6SXV - chain A; structure by X-ray diffraction, 1.40 A resolution.

== Chain A ==
Name: GH51 a-l-arabinofuranosidase
Source organism: Geobacillus stearothermophilus
Notes: EC 3.2.1.55
Reference sequence: Q9XBQ3 (IABF_GEOSE); residues 1-502 here = UniProt positions 1-502
Chain sequence (502 residues; each row starts with the number of its first residue):
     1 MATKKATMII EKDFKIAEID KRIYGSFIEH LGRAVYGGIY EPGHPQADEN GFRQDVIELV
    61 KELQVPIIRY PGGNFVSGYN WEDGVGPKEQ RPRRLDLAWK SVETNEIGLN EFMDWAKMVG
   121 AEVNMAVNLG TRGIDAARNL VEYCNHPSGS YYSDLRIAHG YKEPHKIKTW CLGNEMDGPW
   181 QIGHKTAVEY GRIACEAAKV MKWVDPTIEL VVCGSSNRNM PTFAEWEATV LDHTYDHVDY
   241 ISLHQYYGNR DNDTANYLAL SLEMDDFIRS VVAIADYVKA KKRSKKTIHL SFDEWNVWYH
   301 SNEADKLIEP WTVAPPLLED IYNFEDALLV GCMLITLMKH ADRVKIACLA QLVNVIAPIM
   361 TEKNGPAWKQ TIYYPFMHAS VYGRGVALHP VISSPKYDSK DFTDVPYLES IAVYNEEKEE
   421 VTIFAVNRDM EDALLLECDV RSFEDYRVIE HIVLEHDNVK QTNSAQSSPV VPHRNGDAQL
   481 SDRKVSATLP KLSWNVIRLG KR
Unresolved in the structure: 1-2, 502
Glycans and other covalent adducts: compound LXE linked to E294
Small-molecule neighbours: LXE ([(1S,2S,3S,4S)-2-(hydroxymethyl)-3,4-bis(oxidanyl)cyclopentyl]azanium): F27, E29, L31, G73, N74, W99, N174, E175, H244, Y246, A350, Q351, I356
UniProt features mapped onto this chain:
  - active site: E175 (Proton donor/acceptor), E294 (Nucleophile)
  - binding site (alpha-L-arabinofuranose): E29, N74, N174, Y246, E294, Q351
  - site (Important for substrate recognition): W298, Q351
  - mutagenesis: E175 (E175A: Strongly reduced catalytic activity. Increases affinity for substrates. The mutant has an effect on the glycosylation step ...), E294 (E294A: Abolishes catalytic activity, but the binding affinity shows only a small change)
Reported in the primary citation:
  - binding site for LXE: E29, N74, N174, Y246, E294, Q351
  - catalytic residues: E294
  - conformationally variable residues (side-chain flip): Y246, W298, N302, L318, I356

== Overview ==
Covalently linked compound LXE: at E294. From UniProt: active-site residues E175 and E294, 6
alpha-L-arabinofuranose-binding residues and 2 mutagenesis sites. From the paper: the catalytic residue E294;
a binding site for LXE at E29, N74 and N174 among others.
Chain A is GH51 a-l-arabinofuranosidase (Geobacillus stearothermophilus); the structure, GH51
a-l-arabinofuranosidase soaked with aziridine inhibitor, was determined by X-ray diffraction, deposited
together with 6SXR, 6SXS, 6SXT and 6SXU.
